Entry 5S56 (X-ray diffraction, 2.25 A resolution); this record covers chains C and D of the 6 polymer chains in the assembly.

== Chain C ==
Protein: Tubulin alpha-1B chain
Organism: Bos taurus
UniProt: P81947 (TBA1B_BOVIN); residue numbers follow UniProt; this construct covers 1-451
Sequence (451 residues; numbered 1 to 451; the number before each row is that of its first residue):
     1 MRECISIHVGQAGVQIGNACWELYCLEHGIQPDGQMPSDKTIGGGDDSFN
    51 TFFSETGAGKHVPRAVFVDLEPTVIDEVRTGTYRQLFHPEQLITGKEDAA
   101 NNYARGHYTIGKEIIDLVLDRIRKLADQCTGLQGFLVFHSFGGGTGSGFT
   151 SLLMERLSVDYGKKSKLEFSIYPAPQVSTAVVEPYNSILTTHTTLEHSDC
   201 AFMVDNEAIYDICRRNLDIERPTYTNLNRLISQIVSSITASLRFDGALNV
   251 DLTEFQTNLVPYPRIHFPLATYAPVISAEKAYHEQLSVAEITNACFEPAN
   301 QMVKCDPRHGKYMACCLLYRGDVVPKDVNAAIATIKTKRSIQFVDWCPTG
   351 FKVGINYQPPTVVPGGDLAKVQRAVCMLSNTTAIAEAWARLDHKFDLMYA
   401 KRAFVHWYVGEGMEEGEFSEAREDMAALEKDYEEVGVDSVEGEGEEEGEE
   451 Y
Not modelled in the structure: 441-451
Bound ions: Ca2+: D39, T41, G44, E55
Residues lining bound ligands:
  - GTP: G10, Q11, A12, Q15, I16, D69, E71, D98, A99, A100, N101, S140, G142, G143, G144, T145, G146, I171, P173, V177, S178, T179, E183, N206, Y224, L227, N228, I231
  - N-benzyl-1-(4-fluorophenyl)methanamine (O3G): L248, V250, P325, V353, G354, I355

== Chain D ==
Protein: Tubulin beta-2B chain
Organism: Bos taurus
UniProt: Q6B856 (TBB2B_BOVIN); the author numbering skips numbers that UniProt does not, so the offset changes along the chain: 1-42 = UniProt 1-42; 45-360 = UniProt 43-358; 369-455 = UniProt 359-445
Sequence (445 residues; each row starts with the number of its first residue; note: 10 numbers in that range are skipped by the numbering (no residue carries them; nothing is unmodelled there)):
     1 MREIVHIQAGQCGNQIGAKFWEVISDEHGIDPTGSYHGDSDL
    45 QLERINVYYNEATGNKYVPRAILVDLEPGTMDSVRSGPFGQIFRPDNFVF
    95 GQSGAGNNWAKGHYTEGAELVDSVLDVVRKESESCDCLQGFQLTHSLGGG
   145 TGSGMGTLLISKIREEYPDRIMNTFSVMPSPKVSDTVVEPYNATLSVHQL
   195 VENTDETYCIDNEALYDICFRTLKLTTPTYGDLNHLVSATMSGVTTCLRF
   245 PGQLNADLRKLAVNMVPFPRLHFFMPGFAPLTSRGSQQYRALTVPELTQQ
   295 MFDSKNMMAACDPRHGRYLTVAAIFRGRMSMKEVDEQMLNVQNKNSSYFV
   345 EWIPNNVKTAVCDIPP
   369 RGLKMSATFIGNSTAIQELFKRISEQFTAMFRRKAFLHWYTGEGMDEMEF
   419 TEAESNMNDLVSEYQQYQDATADEQGEFEEEEGEDEA
Not modelled in the structure: 282-285, 442-455
Bound ions: Mg2+: Q11 (together with GDP)
Residues lining bound ligands: GDP (guanosine-5'-diphosphate): G10, Q11, C12, Q15, I16, A99, N101, S140, G142, G143, G144, T145, G146, V171, P173, V177, S178, E183, N206, L209, Y224, L227, N228
Swiss-Prot annotation at these positions:
  - motif: M1 to I4 (MREI motif)
  - binding site (GTP): Q11, E71, S140, G144, T145, G146, N206, N228
  - binding site (Mg(2+)): E71
  - modified residue: S40 (Phosphoserine), T57 (Phosphothreonine), K60 (N6-acetyllysine), S174 (Phosphoserine), T287 (Phosphothreonine), T292 (Phosphothreonine), R320 (Omega-N-methylarginine), E448 (5-glutamyl polyglutamate)
  - cross-link (Glycyl lysine isopeptide (Lys-Gly)): K60 (interchain with G-Cter in ubiquitin), K326 (interchain with G-Cter in ubiquitin)
Reported in the primary citation:
  - binding site for N-benzyl-1-(4-fluorophenyl)methanamine: I154, I157, Y161, P162, M166, D199

== Chain C / chain D interface ==
Residue-residue contacts (55):
  Q11(C) - Q247(D)  hydrogen bond
  K96(C) - R2(D)
  K96(C) - D130(D)  salt bridge
  K96(C) - C131(D)
  E97(C) - R2(D)  salt bridge
  E97(C) - C131(D)
  E97(C) - R164(D)  salt bridge
  E97(C) - R253(D)  salt bridge
  D98(C) - K254(D)  salt bridge
  A100(C) - R253(D)
  A100(C) - K254(D)
  A100(C) - V257(D)
  N101(C) - K254(D)
  R105(C) - R253(D)
  P175(C) - N349(D)
  S178(C) - K352(D)  hydrogen bond
  T179(C) - Q247(D)
  T179(C) - L248(D)
  T179(C) - N258(D)  hydrogen bond (backbone-side chain)
  A180(C) - N258(D)
  V181(C) - N258(D)  hydrogen bond (backbone-side chain)
  V181(C) - I347(D)  hydrophobic
  V181(C) - P348(D)
  V181(C) - N349(D)
  E220(C) - K326(D)
  R221(C) - M325(D)
  R221(C) - D329(D)  salt bridge
  Y224(C) - Q247(D)
  K394(C) - P348(D)
  K394(C) - N349(D)  hydrogen bond
  L397(C) - E345(D)
  L397(C) - W346(D)
  L397(C) - P348(D)  hydrophobic
  L397(C) - A440(D)  hydrophobic
  M398(C) - W346(D)  hydrogen bond (backbone-backbone)
  M398(C) - P348(D)
  K401(C) - F262(D)
  K401(C) - W346(D)
  K401(C) - A438(D)
  K401(C) - T439(D)  hydrogen bond (side chain-backbone)
  R402(C) - F262(D)
  A403(C) - P261(D)
  A403(C) - F262(D)  hydrophobic
  F404(C) - V257(D)
  F404(C) - N258(D)
  F404(C) - V260(D)
  F404(C) - P261(D)  hydrogen bond (backbone-backbone)
  F404(C) - T314(D)
  H406(C) - V260(D)  hydrogen bond (side chain-backbone)
  H406(C) - P261(D)
  H406(C) - F262(D)
  H406(C) - P263(D)
  W407(C) - A256(D)
  W407(C) - V257(D)  hydrophobic
  W407(C) - V260(D)  hydrogen bond (side chain-backbone)
Other interface residues (no listed pair), chain C (27 interface residues in all): V182, Y210, E411
Other interface residues (no listed pair), chain D (30 interface residues in all): D251, N350

== In short ==
The interface between chain C and chain D involves 27 residues on one side and 30 on the other, with 10
hydrogen bonds and 6 salt bridges. Among the polar pairs are K96(C)-D130(D), E97(C)-R2(D) and E97(C)-R164(D).
The paper reports a binding site for N-benzyl-1-(4-fluorophenyl)methanamine at I154(D), I157(D) and Y161(D)
among others.
Chain C is Tubulin alpha-1B chain and chain D is Tubulin beta-2B chain, both from Bos taurus; the structure,
Tubulin-Z2856434783-complex, was determined by X-ray diffraction together with 5S4L, 5S4M, 5S4N, 5S4O, 5S4P,
5S4Q and 52 further entries from the same study.
